2ESV - chains A and B of the 5 polymer chains in the assembly; structure by X-ray diffraction, 2.60 A resolution.

# Chain A
Name: HLA class I histocompatibility antigen, alpha chain E
Source organism: Homo sapiens
Notes: fragment: Extracellular domain
UniProt: P13747 (HLAE_HUMAN); residues 2-276 here correspond to UniProt positions 23-297 (UniProt number = residue number + 21)
Sequence (275 residues; row label = number of the first residue in the row):
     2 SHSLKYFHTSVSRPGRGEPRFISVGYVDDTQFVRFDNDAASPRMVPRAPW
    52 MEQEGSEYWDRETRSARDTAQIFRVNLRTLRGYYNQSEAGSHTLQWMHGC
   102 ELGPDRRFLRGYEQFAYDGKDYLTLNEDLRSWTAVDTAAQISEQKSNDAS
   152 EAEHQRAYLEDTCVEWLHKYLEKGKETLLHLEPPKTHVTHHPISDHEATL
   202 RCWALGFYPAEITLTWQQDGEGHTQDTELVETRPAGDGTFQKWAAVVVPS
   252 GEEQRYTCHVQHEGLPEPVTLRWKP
Unresolved in the structure: 219-225
Disulfides: Cys101-Cys164, Cys203-Cys259
Swiss-Prot annotation at these positions:
  - region: Lys275, Pro276 (Connecting peptide)
  - binding site (a peptide antigen): Tyr7, Glu63, Ser66, Asn77, Tyr84, Ser143, Lys146, Gln156, Tyr159, Tyr171
  - glycosylation: Asn86 (N-linked (GlcNAc...) asparagine)

# Chain B
Name: Beta-2-microglobulin
Source organism: Homo sapiens
UniProt: P61769 (B2MG_HUMAN); residues 1-99 here correspond to UniProt positions 21-119 (UniProt number = residue number + 20)
Sequence (100 residues; row label = number of the first residue in the row; numbering starts at 0):
     0 MIQRTPKIQVYSRHPAENGKSNFLNCYVSGFHPSDIEVDLLKNGERIEKV
    50 EHSDLSFSKDWSFYLLYYTEFTPTEKDEYACRVNHVTLSQPKIVKWDRDM
Construct notes: initiating methionine (0)
Disulfides: Cys25-Cys80
Swiss-Prot annotation at these positions:
  - modified residue: Gln2 (Pyrrolidone carboxylic acid)
  - glycosylation: Ile1 (N-linked (Glc) (glycation) isoleucine), Lys19 (N-linked (Glc) (glycation) lysine), Lys41 (N-linked (Glc) (glycation) lysine), Lys48 (N-linked (Glc) (glycation) lysine), Lys58 (N-linked (Glc) (glycation) lysine), Lys91 (N-linked (Glc) (glycation) lysine), Lys94 (N-linked (Glc) (glycation) lysine)

# How chain A and chain B interact
Residue-residue contacts (59):
  Lys6(A) - Lys58(B)
  Phe8(A) - Ser55(B)
  Phe8(A) - Phe56(B)  hydrophobic
  His9(A) - Phe56(B)
  Thr10(A) - Phe56(B)
  Thr10(A) - Phe62(B)
  Val12(A) - Ser33(B)
  Ile23(A) - Leu54(B)  hydrophobic
  Val25(A) - Asp53(B)
  Val25(A) - Leu54(B)
  Val25(A) - Ser55(B)
  Tyr27(A) - Ser55(B)
  Tyr27(A) - Tyr63(B)  hydrogen bond
  Gln32(A) - Asp53(B)  hydrogen bond
  Arg35(A) - Asp53(B)  salt bridge
  Arg48(A) - Asp53(B)  salt bridge
  Gln87(A) - Met0(B)
  His93(A) - Met0(B)
  Gln96(A) - His31(B)  hydrogen bond
  Gln96(A) - Phe56(B)
  Gln96(A) - Trp60(B)  hydrogen bond (side chain-backbone)
  Gln96(A) - Phe62(B)
  Trp97(A) - Phe56(B)
  Met98(A) - Phe56(B)  hydrophobic
  Met98(A) - Trp60(B)  hydrophobic
  Tyr113(A) - Lys58(B)
  Gln115(A) - Trp60(B)
  Phe116(A) - Trp60(B)
  Ala117(A) - Trp60(B)  hydrophobic
  Asp119(A) - Met0(B)
  Asp119(A) - Ile1(B)
  Asp119(A) - His31(B)
  Gly120(A) - Ile1(B)
  Gly120(A) - His31(B)  hydrogen bond (backbone-side chain)
  Gly120(A) - Trp60(B)
  Asp122(A) - Trp60(B)  hydrogen bond
  His192(A) - Asp98(B)  salt bridge
  Arg202(A) - Asp98(B)
  Trp204(A) - Asp98(B)
  Trp204(A) - Met99(B)
  Val231(A) - Gln8(B)
  Glu232(A) - Gln8(B)  hydrogen bond (backbone-side chain)
  Glu232(A) - Ser28(B)  hydrogen bond
  Thr233(A) - Tyr26(B)
  Arg234(A) - Gln8(B)  hydrogen bond
  Arg234(A) - Tyr10(B)
  Arg234(A) - Tyr26(B)
  Arg234(A) - Met99(B)  hydrogen bond (side chain-backbone)
  Pro235(A) - Tyr10(B)  hydrogen bond (backbone-side chain)
  Pro235(A) - Tyr26(B)
  Pro235(A) - Leu65(B)  hydrophobic
  Ala236(A) - Arg12(B)
  Ala236(A) - Asn24(B)  hydrogen bond (backbone-side chain)
  Gly237(A) - Arg12(B)
  Asp238(A) - Arg12(B)
  Asp238(A) - His13(B)  salt bridge
  Gln242(A) - Tyr10(B)
  Gln242(A) - Ser11(B)  hydrogen bond (side chain-backbone)
  Gln242(A) - Arg12(B)  hydrogen bond (side chain-backbone)
Interface residues without a listed pair, chain A (39 interface residues in all): Ser92, Thr94, Lys121, Trp244
Interface residues without a listed pair, chain B (28 interface residues in all): Lys6, Val9, His51, Ser57, Asp59

# In short
The interface between chain A and chain B involves 39 residues on one side and 28 on the other; the contacts
include 14 hydrogen bonds and 4 salt bridges. Polar pairs include Arg35(A)-Asp53(B), Arg48(A)-Asp53(B) and
His192(A)-Asp98(B). From UniProt: 10 peptide antigen-binding residues on chain A.
Here chain A is HLA class I histocompatibility antigen, alpha chain E and chain B is Beta-2-microglobulin,
both from Homo sapiens. Entry 2ESV (Structure of the HLA-E-VMAPRTLIL/KK50.4 TCR complex) was determined by
X-ray diffraction.
